PDB entry 2Y3Z | X-ray diffraction, 1.83 A resolution | chain A

== Chain A ==
Name: 3-isopropylmalate dehydrogenase
Organism: Thermus thermophilus
Notes: EC 1.1.1.85
Reference sequence: Q5SIY4 (LEU3_THET8); numbering as in UniProt (aligned over 1-345)
Chain sequence (359 residues; each row starts with the number of its first residue; numbers below 1 keep their minus sign (Met-2 is residue -2)):
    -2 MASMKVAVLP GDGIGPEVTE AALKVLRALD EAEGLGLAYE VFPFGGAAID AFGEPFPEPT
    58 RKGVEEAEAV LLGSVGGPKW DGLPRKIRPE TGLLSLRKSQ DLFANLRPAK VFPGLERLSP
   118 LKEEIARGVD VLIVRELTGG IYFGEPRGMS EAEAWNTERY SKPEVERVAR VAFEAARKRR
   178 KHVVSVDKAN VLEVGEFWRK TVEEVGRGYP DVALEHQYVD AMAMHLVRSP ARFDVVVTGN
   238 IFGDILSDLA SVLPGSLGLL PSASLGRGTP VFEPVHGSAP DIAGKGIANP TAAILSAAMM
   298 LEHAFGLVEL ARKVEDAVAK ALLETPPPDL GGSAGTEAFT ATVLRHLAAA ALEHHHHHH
Unresolved in the structure: -2 to -1, 351-356
Differences from the reference sequence: expression tag (-2 to 0, 346-356)
Small-molecule neighbours:
  - nonaethylene glycol (2PE), molecule 1: Ile11, Val72, Gly73, Gly74, Pro75, Leu254, Gly255, His273, Gly274, Ser275, Ala276, Pro277, Ile279, Ala285, Asn286, Asp326
  - nonaethylene glycol (2PE), molecule 2: Arg94, Asn102, Arg104, Arg132, Leu134, Tyr139, Phe140, Val188, Asp241, Ser259, Ser261, Glu270, Val272
  - nonaethylene glycol (2PE), molecule 3: Val168, Glu171, Ala172, Lys175, Leu262, Glu299, His300, Ala301, Phe302, Gly303, Leu304
Curated features (UniProtKB/Swiss-Prot):
  - binding site (NAD(+)): Gly274 to Asn286
  - binding site (substrate): Arg94, Arg104, Arg132, Asp217
  - binding site (Mg(2+)): Asp217, Asp241, Asp245
  - site (Important for catalysis): Tyr139, Lys185
  - mutagenesis: Tyr139 (Y139F: Large decrease in activity and a small decrease in substrate affinity)

== In short ==
Ligands of chain A: 3 copies of nonaethylene glycol. Curated annotation (UniProt) lists 13 NAD+-binding
residues, 4 substrate-binding residues, 3 Mg2+-binding residues and one mutagenesis site.
Chain A is 3-isopropylmalate dehydrogenase (Thermus thermophilus); the structure, Structure of Isopropylmalate
dehydrogenase from Thermus thermophilus - apo enzyme, was determined by X-ray diffraction (same publication as
2Y40, 2Y41 and 2Y42).
